PDB entry 1EO8 | X-ray diffraction, 2.80 A resolution | chains L and H of the 4 polymer chains in the assembly

# Chain L
Molecule: Antibody (light chain)
Organism: Mus musculus
Notes: fragment: fab fragment of antibody bh151; antibody fragment or engineered binder
Sequence (210 residues; row label = number of the first residue in the row; note: 3 numbers in that range are skipped by the numbering (no residue carries them; nothing is unmodelled there); a row labelled like 106A-106B holds insertion residues (106A, then the next letters in order)):
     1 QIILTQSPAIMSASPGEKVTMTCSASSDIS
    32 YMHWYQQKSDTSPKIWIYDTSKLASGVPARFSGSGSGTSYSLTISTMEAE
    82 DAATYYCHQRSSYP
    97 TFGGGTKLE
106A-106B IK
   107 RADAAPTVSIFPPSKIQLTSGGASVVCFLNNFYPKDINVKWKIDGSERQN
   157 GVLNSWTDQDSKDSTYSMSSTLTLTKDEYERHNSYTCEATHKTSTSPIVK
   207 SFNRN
Sequence notes: conflict Ser-40 (Pro61 in 7159941)
Disulfides: Cys-23/Cys-88, Cys-133/Cys-193

# Chain H
Molecule: Antibody (heavy chain)
Organism: Mus musculus
Notes: fragment: fab fragment of antibody bh151; antibody fragment or engineered binder
Sequence (217 residues; each row starts with the number of its first residue; a row labelled like 82A-82C holds insertion residues (82A, then the next letters in order)):
     1 QVQLQQSGAELMKPGPSVKISCKATGYSFSTYFIEWIRQRPGHGLEWIGE
    51 IL
   52A P
    53 GSDNTNFNEKFKDRATFTADTPSNTAYMQL
82A-82C SSL
    83 TSEDSAVYYCARPTGRLW
  100A F
   101 SYWGQGTLVTVSAAKTTPPSVYPLAPGSAAQTNSMVTLGCLVKGYFPEPV
   151 TVTWNSGSLSSGVHTFPAVLQSDLYTLSSSVTVPSSPRPSETVTCNVAHP
   201 ASSTKVDKKIVP
Sequence notes: conflict Lys-64 (Arg84 in 7159939), Pro-187 (Thr211 in 7159939), Arg-188 (Trp212 in 7159939)
Disulfides: Cys-22/Cys-92, Cys-140/Cys-195

# Interface between chain L and chain H
Residue-residue contacts (66):
  Gln-1(L) / Asn-60(H)
  His-34(L) / Leu-99(H)
  Tyr-36(L) / Leu-99(H)
  Tyr-36(L) / Ser-101(H)  hydrogen bond
  Tyr-36(L) / Trp-103(H)  hydrogen bond
  Gln-38(L) / Gln-39(H)  hydrogen bond
  Gln-38(L) / Tyr-91(H)
  Ser-43(L) / Tyr-91(H)
  Ser-43(L) / Trp-103(H)
  Ser-43(L) / Gly-104(H)  hydrogen bond (side chain-backbone)
  Ser-43(L) / Gln-105(H)  hydrogen bond (side chain-backbone)
  Pro-44(L) / Trp-103(H)
  Ile-46(L) / Leu-99(H)
  Tyr-49(L) / Leu-99(H)  hydrophobic
  Tyr-49(L) / Trp-100(H)
  Leu-54(L) / Trp-100(H)
  Ala-55(L) / Trp-100(H)
  Ser-56(L) / Trp-100(H)
  Tyr-87(L) / Gln-39(H)
  Tyr-87(L) / Gly-44(H)
  Tyr-87(L) / Leu-45(H)  hydrophobic
  Arg-91(L) / Glu-35(H)  salt bridge
  Arg-91(L) / Pro-95(H)
  Tyr-94(L) / Trp-47(H)  hydrophobic
  Tyr-94(L) / Phe-59(H)
  Tyr-94(L) / Glu-61(H)  hydrogen bond
  Tyr-94(L) / Lys-64(H)
  Pro-95(L) / Trp-47(H)
  Phe-98(L) / Ile-37(H)  hydrophobic
  Phe-98(L) / Leu-45(H)
  Phe-98(L) / Trp-103(H)  hydrophobic
  Phe-117(L) / Leu-124(H)
  Phe-117(L) / Ala-125(H)
  Phe-117(L) / Thr-137(H)
  Pro-118(L) / Ala-125(H)
  Ser-120(L) / Tyr-122(H)
  Ser-120(L) / Pro-123(H)
  Ile-122(L) / Tyr-122(H)  hydrophobic
  Ile-122(L) / Lys-208(H)
  Gln-123(L) / Tyr-122(H)
  Ser-126(L) / Tyr-122(H)
  Ser-130(L) / Leu-141(H)
  Ser-130(L) / Lys-143(H)  hydrogen bond
  Val-132(L) / Leu-124(H)  hydrophobic
  Phe-134(L) / Leu-124(H)  hydrophobic
  Phe-134(L) / Phe-166(H)  hydrophobic
  Phe-134(L) / Ser-178(H)
  Phe-134(L) / Ser-180(H)
  Asn-136(L) / His-164(H)  hydrogen bond
  Asn-136(L) / Phe-166(H)
  Asn-136(L) / Ser-180(H)  hydrogen bond
  Asn-137(L) / His-164(H)
  Leu-159(L) / Val-169(H)  hydrophobic
  Asn-160(L) / Val-169(H)
  Ser-161(L) / Phe-166(H)
  Ser-161(L) / Pro-167(H)  hydrogen bond (side chain-backbone)
  Trp-162(L) / Phe-166(H)  hydrophobic
  Trp-162(L) / Pro-167(H)
  Thr-163(L) / Phe-166(H)
  Ser-173(L) / His-164(H)  hydrogen bond
  Ser-173(L) / Phe-166(H)
  Met-174(L) / Phe-166(H)
  Ser-175(L) / Phe-166(H)
  Ser-175(L) / Ser-178(H)  hydrogen bond
  Thr-179(L) / Lys-143(H)  hydrogen bond
  Lys-206(L) / Thr-132(H)
Other interface residues (no listed pair), chain L (39 interface residues in all): Thr-42, Ser-115
Other interface residues (no listed pair), chain H (43 interface residues in all): Glu-46, Asn-58, Thr-96, Arg-98, Pro-126, Leu-138, Gly-139, Thr-165, Gln-171, Ser-179

# Overview
The interface between chain L and chain H involves 39 residues on one side and 43 on the other; the contacts
include 13 hydrogen bonds and 1 salt bridge. Polar pairs include Arg-91(L)/Glu-35(H), Tyr-36(L)/Ser-101(H) and
Tyr-36(L)/Trp-103(H).
Chain L is Antibody (light chain) and chain H is Antibody (heavy chain), both from Mus musculus; the
structure, Influenza virus hemagglutinin complexed with a neutralizing antibody, was determined by X-ray
diffraction.
